Entry 7U0G (electron microscopy, 2.60 A resolution); this record covers chains E and J of the 15 polymer chains in the assembly.

[Chain E]
Molecule: Histone H3.1
Source organism: Homo sapiens
UniProtKB: P68431 (H31_HUMAN); residues 0-135 here correspond to UniProt positions 1-136 (UniProt number = residue number + 1)
Amino-acid sequence (136 residues; numbered 0 to 135; the number before each row is that of its first residue; numbering starts at 0):
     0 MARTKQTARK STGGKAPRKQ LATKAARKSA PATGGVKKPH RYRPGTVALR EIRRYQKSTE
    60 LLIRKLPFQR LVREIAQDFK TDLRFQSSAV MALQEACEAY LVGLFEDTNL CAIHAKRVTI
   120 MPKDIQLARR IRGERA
Disordered / not traced: 0-37, 135
UniProt features mapped onto this chain:
  - modified residue: Arg2 (Asymmetric dimethylarginine), Thr3 (Phosphothreonine), Lys4 (Allysine), Gln5 (5-glutamyl dopamine), Thr6 (Phosphothreonine), Arg8 (Citrulline), Lys9 (N6,N6,N6-trimethyllysine), Ser10 (ADP-ribosylserine), Thr11 (Phosphothreonine), Lys14 (N6-(2-hydroxyisobutyryl)lysine), Arg17 (Asymmetric dimethylarginine), Lys18 (N6-(2-hydroxyisobutyryl)lysine), Lys23 (N6-(2-hydroxyisobutyryl)lysine), Arg26 (Citrulline), Lys27 (N6,N6,N6-trimethyllysine), Ser28 (ADP-ribosylserine), Lys36 (N6,N6,N6-trimethyllysine), Lys37 (N6-methyllysine), Tyr41 (Phosphotyrosine), Lys56 (N6,N6,N6-trimethyllysine) and 8 more in UniProt
  - lipidation: Lys18 (N6-decanoyllysine)

[Chain J]
Molecule: 162-nt DNA strand
Sequence (162 nucleotides; numbered 1 to 162; the number before each row is that of its first residue):
     1 TGTCTTTATT CACAAGCTTG CACAATCCCT GCTGGACAAT TCTGAGTGAT GGCAGCTCCC
    61 ACCTTTCCTT CTTCCTTCAC TTAGACTACA TTTATTCAGC ATCTGTATTG TTGGAGTAAG
   121 TTCCATGTTA ATACTCACCA CTGAGGATAT GTTAATACCA CT
Disordered / not traced: 1-3, 137-162

[How chain E and chain J interact]
Pairs across the interface (19):
  Arg40(E) - DT72(J)  base contact
  Arg42(E) - DC74(J)  salt bridge to the phosphate
  Pro43(E) - DC74(J)  phosphate contact
  Arg63(E) - DT65(J)  hydrogen bond to the phosphate
  Arg63(E) - DT66(J)  salt bridge to the phosphate
  Arg72(E) - DG55(J)  phosphate contact
  Arg72(E) - DC56(J)  salt bridge to the phosphate
  Arg83(E) - DG55(J)  sugar contact
  Arg83(E) - DC56(J)  salt bridge to the phosphate
  Phe84(E) - DG55(J)  phosphate contact
  Phe84(E) - DC56(J)  hydrogen bond to the phosphate
  Gln85(E) - DG55(J)  phosphate contact
  Ser86(E) - DG55(J)  phosphate contact
  Arg116(E) - DT76(J)  phosphate contact
  Arg116(E) - DT77(J)  phosphate contact
  Val117(E) - DT76(J)  hydrogen bond to the phosphate
  Thr118(E) - DC75(J)  hydrogen bond to the phosphate
  Thr118(E) - DT76(J)  hydrogen bond to the phosphate
  Met120(E) - DT77(J)  phosphate contact
Other interface residues (no listed pair), chain E (14 interface residues in all): Leu82
Other interface residues (no listed pair), chain J (11 interface residues in all): DC71, DT73

[In short]
Chain E and chain J form an interface of 14 and 11 residues respectively, with 5 hydrogen bonds and 4 salt
bridges. Among the polar pairs are Arg63(E)-DT65(J), Phe84(E)-DC56(J) and Val117(E)-DT76(J).
Here chain E is Histone H3.1 (Homo sapiens) and chain J is a 162-nt DNA strand. Entry 7U0G (structure of
LIN28b nucleosome bound 3 OCT4) was determined by electron microscopy (same publication as 7U0I, 7U0J, 8DK5,
8SPS and 8SPU).
